PDB entry 9BH8 | electron microscopy, 3.60 A resolution | chains A and X of the 4 polymer chains in the assembly

[Chain A]
Name: DNA polymerase theta
Source organism: Homo sapiens
Notes: EC 3.6.4.12, 2.7.7.7, 2.7.7.49
UniProtKB: O75417 (DPOLQ_HUMAN); residue numbers follow UniProt; this construct covers 2-894
Sequence (893 residues; each row starts with the number of its first residue):
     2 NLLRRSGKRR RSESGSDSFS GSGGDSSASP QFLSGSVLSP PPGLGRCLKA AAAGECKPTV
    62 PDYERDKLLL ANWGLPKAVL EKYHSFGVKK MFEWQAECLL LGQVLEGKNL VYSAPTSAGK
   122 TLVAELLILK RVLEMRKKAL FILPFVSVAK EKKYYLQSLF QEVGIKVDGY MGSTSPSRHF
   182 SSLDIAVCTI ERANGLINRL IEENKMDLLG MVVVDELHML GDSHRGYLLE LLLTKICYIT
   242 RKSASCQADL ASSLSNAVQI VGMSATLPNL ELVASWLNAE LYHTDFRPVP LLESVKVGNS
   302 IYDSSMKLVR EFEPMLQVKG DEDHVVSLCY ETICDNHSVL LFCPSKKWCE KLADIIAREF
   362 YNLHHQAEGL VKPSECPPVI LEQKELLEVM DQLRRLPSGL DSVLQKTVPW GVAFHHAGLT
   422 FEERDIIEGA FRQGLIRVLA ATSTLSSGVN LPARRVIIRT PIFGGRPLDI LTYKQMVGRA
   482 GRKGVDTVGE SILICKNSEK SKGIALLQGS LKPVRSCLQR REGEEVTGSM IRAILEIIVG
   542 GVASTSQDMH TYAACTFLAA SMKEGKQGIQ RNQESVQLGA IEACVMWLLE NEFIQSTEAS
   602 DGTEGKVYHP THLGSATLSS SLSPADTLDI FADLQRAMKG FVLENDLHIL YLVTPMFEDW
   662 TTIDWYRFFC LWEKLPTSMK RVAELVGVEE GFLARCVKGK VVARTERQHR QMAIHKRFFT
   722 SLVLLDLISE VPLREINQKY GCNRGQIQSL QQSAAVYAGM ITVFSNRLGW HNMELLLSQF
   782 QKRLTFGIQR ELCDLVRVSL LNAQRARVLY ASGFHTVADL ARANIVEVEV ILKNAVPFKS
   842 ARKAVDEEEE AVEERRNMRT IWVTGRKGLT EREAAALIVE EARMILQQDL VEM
Disordered / not traced: 2-67, 247-255, 369-376, 565-576, 601-605, 864-867, 893-894
UniProt features mapped onto this chain:
  - motif: Asp-216 to His-219 (DEAH box)
  - binding site (ATP): Gln-96, Ala-115 to Thr-122
  - mutagenesis: Lys-121 (K121M: Abolished ATPase activity)

[Chain X]
Molecule: Stem-loop DNA with microhomology in the 3' overhang
Sequence (56 nucleotides; numbered 1 to 56; the number before each row is that of its first residue):
     1 TTTTTTTTTT TTTTTTCACT GTGAGCTTAG CGTTAGAGTA GGTTTTTTTG CCCGGG
Disordered / not traced: 1-43

[Chain A / chain X interface]
Contacting residue pairs (42; chain A residue first):
  Phe-146(A) / DT48(X)  phosphate contact
  Phe-146(A) / DT49(X)  phosphate contact
  Val-147(A) / DT49(X)  hydrogen bond to the phosphate
  Met-172(A) / DG50(X)  phosphate contact
  Gly-173(A) / DG50(X)  hydrogen bond to the phosphate
  Gly-173(A) / DC51(X)  base contact
  Ser-174(A) / DC51(X)  hydrogen bond to the base
  Ser-176(A) / DC52(X)  base contact
  Thr-190(A) / DG50(X)  hydrogen bond to the phosphate
  Glu-192(A) / DG50(X)  sugar contact
  Arg-193(A) / DG50(X)  phosphate contact
  Arg-193(A) / DC51(X)  salt bridge to the phosphate
  Arg-200(A) / DC51(X)  salt bridge to the phosphate
  Arg-200(A) / DC52(X)  salt bridge to the phosphate
  Arg-226(A) / DT49(X)  hydrogen bond to the sugar
  Pro-345(A) / DT46(X)  sugar contact
  Ser-346(A) / DT45(X)  sugar contact
  Ser-346(A) / DT46(X)  hydrogen bond to the phosphate
  Lys-347(A) / DT46(X)  salt bridge to the phosphate
  Lys-347(A) / DT47(X)  salt bridge to the phosphate
  His-417(A) / DT47(X)  phosphate contact
  Ala-418(A) / DT47(X)  hydrogen bond to the phosphate
  Arg-425(A) / DT48(X)  salt bridge to the phosphate
  Thr-443(A) / DT46(X)  hydrogen bond to the phosphate
  Thr-443(A) / DT47(X)  hydrogen bond to the phosphate
  Ser-444(A) / DT46(X)  base contact
  Ser-444(A) / DT47(X)  hydrogen bond to the sugar
  Thr-445(A) / DT47(X)  sugar contact
  Ser-620(A) / DC51(X)  phosphate contact
  Ser-621(A) / DC51(X)  sugar contact
  Ser-622(A) / DG50(X)  hydrogen bond to the phosphate
  Ser-622(A) / DC51(X)  hydrogen bond to the phosphate
  Phe-658(A) / DT49(X)  base contact
  Ser-754(A) / DT49(X)  base contact
  Val-757(A) / DG50(X)  base contact
  Val-757(A) / DC51(X)  base contact
  Tyr-758(A) / DG50(X)  base contact
  Gly-760(A) / DC51(X)  base contact
  Met-761(A) / DG50(X)  base contact
  Met-761(A) / DC51(X)  sugar contact
  Val-764(A) / DC52(X)  phosphate contact
  Arg-791(A) / DG56(X)  salt bridge to the phosphate
Also at the interface, not in a pair above, chain A (34 interface residues in all): Ser-148, Gly-196, Gly-466

[In short]
Chain A and chain X form an interface of 34 and 9 residues respectively, with 12 hydrogen bonds and 7 salt
bridges. Among the polar pairs are Ser-174(A)/DC51(X), Arg-226(A)/DT49(X) and Ser-444(A)/DT47(X). Curated
annotation (UniProt) lists 9 ATP-binding residues and one mutagenesis site on chain A.
Here chain A is DNA polymerase theta (Homo sapiens) and chain X is Stem-loop DNA with microhomology in the 3'
overhang. Entry 9BH8 (Human DNA polymerase theta helicase domain dimer bound to DNA in the microhomology
searching conformation) was determined by electron microscopy together with 9BH6, 9BH7, 9BH9 and 9BHA from the
same study.
